Entry 6SH5 (electron microscopy, 4.60 A resolution (low resolution: residue-level contacts below are approximate; hydrogen-bond / salt-bridge calls are withheld)); this record covers chains A and B of the 7 polymer chains in the assembly.

[Chain A (and B)]
Protein: Mitochondrial chaperone BCS1
From: Saccharomyces cerevisiae
Notes: chain B of this document is another copy of the same molecule, construct and numbering; everything in this record applies to it too
UniProt: P32839 (BCS1_YEAST); numbering as in UniProt (aligned over 1-456)
Amino-acid sequence (456 residues; row label = number of the first residue in the row):
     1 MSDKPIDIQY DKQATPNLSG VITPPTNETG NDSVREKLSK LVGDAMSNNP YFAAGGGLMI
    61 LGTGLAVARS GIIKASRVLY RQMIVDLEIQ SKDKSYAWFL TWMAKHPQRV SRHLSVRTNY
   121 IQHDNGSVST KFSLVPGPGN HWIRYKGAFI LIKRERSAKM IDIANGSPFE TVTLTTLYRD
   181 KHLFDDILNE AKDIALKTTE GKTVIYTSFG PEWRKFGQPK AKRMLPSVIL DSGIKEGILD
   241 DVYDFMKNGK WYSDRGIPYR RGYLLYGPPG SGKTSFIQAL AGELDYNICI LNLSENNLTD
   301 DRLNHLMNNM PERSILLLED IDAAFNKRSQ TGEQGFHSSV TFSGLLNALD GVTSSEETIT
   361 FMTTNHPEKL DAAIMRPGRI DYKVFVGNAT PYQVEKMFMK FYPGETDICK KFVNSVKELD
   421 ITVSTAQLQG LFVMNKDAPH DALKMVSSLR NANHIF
Unresolved in the structure: 1-83, 108-114, 294-298, 325-340, 369-372, 450-456

[Chain A / chain B interface]
Residue-residue contacts (5):
  Glu-88(A) with Leu-134(B)
  Arg-255(A) with Ser-227(B)
  Gly-256(A) with Ser-227(B)
  Ser-355(A) with Pro-219(B)
  Pro-377(A) with Gly-430(B)
Other interface residues (no listed pair), chain A (8 interface residues in all): Leu-284, Asn-308, Ser-354
Other interface residues (no listed pair), chain B (7 interface residues in all): Ser-127, Gly-217, Gln-218

[Summary]
8 residues of chain A face 7 of chain B across their interface.
Chain A and chain B are both Mitochondrial chaperone BCS1 (Saccharomyces cerevisiae); the structure, Structure
of the Apo2 state of the heptameric Bcs1 AAA-ATPase, was determined by electron microscopy (same publication
as 6SH3 and 6SH4).
